PDB entry 6HE7 | electron microscopy, 3.69 A resolution | chains B and 2 of the 14 polymer chains in the assembly

# Chain B
Protein: Proteasome subunit alpha
Source organism: Archaeoglobus fulgidus DSM 4304
Notes: EC 3.4.25.1
Reference sequence: O29760 (PSA_ARCFU); residue numbers follow UniProt; this construct covers 12-246
Chain sequence (235 residues; numbered 12 to 246; the number before each row is that of its first residue):
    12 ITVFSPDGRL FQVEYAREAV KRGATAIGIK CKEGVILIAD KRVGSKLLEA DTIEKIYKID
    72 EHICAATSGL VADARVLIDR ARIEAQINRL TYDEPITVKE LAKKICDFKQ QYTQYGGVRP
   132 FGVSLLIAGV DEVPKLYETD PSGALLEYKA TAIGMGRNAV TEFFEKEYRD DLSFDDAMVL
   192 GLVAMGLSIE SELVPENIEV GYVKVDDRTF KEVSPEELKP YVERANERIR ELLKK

# Chain 2
Protein: Proteasome subunit beta
Source organism: Archaeoglobus fulgidus DSM 4304
Notes: EC 3.4.25.1
Reference sequence: Q9P996 (PSB_ARCFU); residue numbers follow UniProt; this construct covers 12-213
Chain sequence (202 residues; row label = number of the first residue in the row):
    12 TTTVGLVCKD GVVMATEKRA TMGNFIASKA AKKIYQIADR MAMTTAGSVG DAQFLARIIK
    72 IEANLYEIRR ERKPTVRAIA TLTSNLLNSY RYFPYLVQLL IGGIDSEGKS IYSIDPIGGA
   132 IEEKDIVATG SGSLTAYGVL EDRFTPEIGV DEAVELAVRA IYSAMKRDSA SGDGIDVVKI
   192 TEDEFYQYSP EEVEQILAKF RK
UniProt features mapped onto this chain:
  - active site: Thr12 (Nucleophile)

# How chain B and chain 2 interact
Pairs across the interface - 23 pairs, chain B then chain 2:
  Glu65(B) with Glu82(2)
  Lys69(B) with Glu78(2), salt bridge; Ile79(2)
  Ile70(B) with Ile79(2)
  Asp71(B) with Ile79(2)
  Glu72(B) with Asn75(2), hydrogen bond; Ile79(2)
  Asp90(B) with Arg80(2), salt bridge
  Arg93(B) with Leu76(2); Ile79(2), hydrogen bond (side chain-backbone); Arg80(2); Glu82(2), salt bridge
  Ile94(B) with Arg80(2)
  Gln97(B) with Ile72(2); Asn75(2); Leu76(2); Ile79(2)
  Arg100(B) with Ile72(2); Asn75(2), hydrogen bond
  Leu101(B) with Arg68(2), hydrogen bond (backbone-side chain); Ile69(2), hydrophobic; Ile72(2)
  Asp104(B) with Arg68(2), salt bridge

# Overview
Chain B and chain 2 form an interface of 12 and 9 residues respectively; the contacts include 4 hydrogen bonds
and 4 salt bridges. Polar pairs include Lys69(B)-Glu78(2), Asp90(B)-Arg80(2) and Arg93(B)-Glu82(2). From
UniProt: active-site residue Thr12(2) on chain 2.
Chain B is Proteasome subunit alpha and chain 2 is Proteasome subunit beta, both from Archaeoglobus fulgidus
DSM 4304; the structure, 20S proteasome from Archaeoglobus fulgidus, was determined by electron microscopy
(same publication as 6HE5, 6HE8, 6HE9, 6HEA, 6HEC and 6HED).
